PDB entry 8ZYW | electron microscopy, 3.43 A resolution | chains D and E of the 7 polymer chains in the assembly

# Chain D (and E)
Protein: Chemotaxis protein PomA
From: Vibrio alginolyticus
Notes: chain E of this document is another copy of the same molecule, construct and numbering; everything in this record applies to it too
UniProt: O06873 (POMA_VIBAL); residues 1-253 here = UniProt positions 1-253
Chain sequence (253 residues; numbered 1 to 253; the number before each row is that of its first residue):
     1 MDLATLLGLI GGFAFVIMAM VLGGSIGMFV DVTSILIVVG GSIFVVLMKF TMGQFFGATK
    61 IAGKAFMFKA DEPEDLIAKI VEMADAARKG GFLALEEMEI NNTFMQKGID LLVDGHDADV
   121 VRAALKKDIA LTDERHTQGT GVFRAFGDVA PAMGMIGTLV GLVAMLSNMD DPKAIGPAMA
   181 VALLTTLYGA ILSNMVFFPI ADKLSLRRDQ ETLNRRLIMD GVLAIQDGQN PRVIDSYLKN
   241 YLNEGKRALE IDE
Not modelled in the structure: 1-25, 88-99, 252-253 (chain E: 1-25, 88-99, 251-253)
What the authors report for this chain:
  - specificity-determining residues: Met165, Met179 (by similarity / conservation)

# Chain D / chain E interface
Pairs across the interface (39):
  Met28(D) with Val163(E); Ser167(E); Asn168(E)
  Phe29(D) with Val160(E); Val163(E), hydrophobic
  Gly176(D) with Leu166(E)
  Pro177(D) with Leu166(E)
  Met179(D) with Leu166(E), hydrophobic
  Ala180(D) with Val163(E); Ser167(E)
  Leu183(D) with Leu162(E), hydrophobic; Val163(E), hydrophobic; Leu166(E), hydrophobic
  Thr186(D) with Leu159(E)
  Leu187(D) with Leu159(E), hydrophobic; Val160(E), hydrophobic
  Asn194(D) with Val45(E); Ala152(E)
  Met195(D) with Phe44(E); Met153(E), hydrophobic
  Pro199(D) with Met48(E), hydrophobic
  Asp202(D) with Met48(E); Lys49(E), salt bridge
  Lys203(D) with Met48(E)
  Leu206(D) with Lys49(E)
  Gly245(D) with Glu134(E), hydrogen bond (backbone-side chain); Gln138(E)
  Lys246(D) with Lys49(E); Phe50(E); Gln54(E); Gln138(E)
  Ala248(D) with Glu134(E); Arg135(E)
  Leu249(D) with Gln54(E); Gly57(E); Arg135(E); Gln138(E)
  Ile251(D) with Leu131(E), hydrophobic; Arg135(E), hydrogen bond (backbone-side chain)
Other interface residues (no listed pair), chain D (25 interface residues in all): Leu184, Ala190, Ile191, Glu244, Arg247
Other interface residues (no listed pair), chain E (25 interface residues in all): Thr51, Ala58, Gly139, Ile156, Ala164

# Summary
Chain D and chain E each contribute 25 residues to their interface, with 2 hydrogen bonds and 1 salt bridge.
Among the polar pairs are Asp202(D)-Lys49(E), Gly245(D)-Glu134(E) and Ile251(D)-Arg135(E). From the paper:
specificity determinants Met165(D) and Met179(D).
Both chains are Chemotaxis protein PomA (Vibrio alginolyticus). Entry 8ZYW (Bacterial flagellar sodium-driven
stator PomA5PomB2 with 100 mM KCl) was determined by electron microscopy, deposited together with 8ZYV, 8ZYZ,
8ZZ0 and 9IJM.
